4OOQ - chains B and C of the 3 polymer chains in the assembly; structure by X-ray diffraction, 2.00 A resolution.

Chain B (and C):
Molecule: Deoxyuridine 5'-triphosphate nucleotidohydrolase
From: Arabidopsis thaliana
Notes: EC 3.6.1.23; chain C of this document is another copy of the same molecule, construct and numbering; everything in this record applies to it too
UniProt: Q9STG6 (DUT_ARATH); residues 1-166 here = UniProt positions 1-166
Chain sequence (166 residues; each row starts with the number of its first residue):
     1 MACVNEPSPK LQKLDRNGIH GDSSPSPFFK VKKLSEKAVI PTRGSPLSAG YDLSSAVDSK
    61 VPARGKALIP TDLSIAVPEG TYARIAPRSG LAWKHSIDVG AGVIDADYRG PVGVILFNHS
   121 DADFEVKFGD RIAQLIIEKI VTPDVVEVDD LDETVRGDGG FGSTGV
Disordered / not traced: 1-24, 155-166 (chain C: 1-25, 153-166)
Ion coordination: Mg2+: Glu-138 (shared with 1 residue of chain A; Glu-138(C) of chain C)
Curated features (UniProtKB/Swiss-Prot):
  - binding site (Mg(2+)): Glu-138

How chain B and chain C interact:
Pairs across the interface (74; chain B residue first):
  Arg-64(B) with Arg-64(C), hydrogen bond (backbone-side chain); His-119(C), hydrogen bond (backbone-side chain)
  Gly-65(B) with His-119(C), hydrogen bond (backbone-side chain)
  Lys-66(B) with Ala-92(C); Trp-93(C), hydrogen bond (side chain-backbone); Ser-96(C)
  Ala-67(B) with Trp-93(C)
  Leu-68(B) with Trp-93(C)
  Tyr-82(B) with Ala-49(C), hydrophobic; Arg-84(C), hydrogen bond; Ile-136(C), hydrophobic; Glu-138(C), hydrogen bond
  Arg-84(B) with Arg-84(C)
  Gly-100(B) with Pro-87(C); Asp-98(C)
  Ala-101(B) with Pro-87(C), hydrophobic; Ser-89(C); Ala-92(C), hydrophobic
  Val-103(B) with Arg-84(C); Ala-86(C), hydrophobic; Gln-134(C); Ile-136(C), hydrophobic
  Asp-105(B) with Ser-45(C); Ser-48(C); Ala-49(C), hydrogen bond (side chain-backbone)
  Ala-106(B) with Leu-47(C)
  Asp-107(B) with Ser-45(C), hydrogen bond; Pro-46(C); Leu-47(C), hydrogen bond (side chain-backbone)
  Phe-117(B) with Ala-92(C); Ser-96(C); Asp-98(C); His-119(C)
  Asn-118(B) with His-119(C), hydrogen bond (backbone-side chain)
  His-119(B) with His-119(C), hydrogen bond
  Glu-138(B) with Glu-138(C)
  Lys-139(B) with Glu-138(C); Lys-139(C), hydrogen bond (backbone-backbone)
  Ile-140(B) with Ala-49(C), hydrophobic; Ile-136(C), hydrophobic; Ile-137(C); Lys-139(C)
  Val-141(B) with Pro-27(C), hydrophobic; Ile-137(C), hydrogen bond (backbone-backbone); Lys-139(C)
  Thr-142(B) with Arg-43(C); Ser-48(C); Tyr-51(C)
  Pro-143(B) with Pro-27(C); Phe-28(C); Phe-29(C); Tyr-51(C), hydrogen bond (backbone-side chain)
  Asp-144(B) with Phe-29(C)
  Val-145(B) with Phe-29(C); Val-31(C), hydrophobic; Ile-40(C), hydrophobic; Pro-41(C); Tyr-51(C), hydrophobic
  Val-146(B) with Phe-29(C), hydrogen bond (backbone-backbone); Lys-30(C); Val-31(C), hydrogen bond (backbone-backbone)
  Glu-147(B) with Val-31(C); Lys-33(C); Ile-40(C)
  Val-148(B) with Val-31(C), hydrogen bond (backbone-backbone); Lys-32(C)
  Asp-149(B) with Lys-32(C)
  Leu-151(B) with Lys-30(C); Ser-74(C); Ile-75(C); Ala-76(C), hydrophobic; Arg-109(C)
  Asp-152(B) with Arg-109(C), salt bridge
  Thr-154(B) with Asp-107(C), hydrogen bond (side chain-backbone)
Interface residues without a listed pair, chain B (35 interface residues in all): Glu-79, Asp-98, Ile-115, Asp-150
Interface residues without a listed pair, chain C (39 interface residues in all): Thr-81, Arg-88, Ile-97

In short:
35 residues of chain B face 39 of chain C across their interface, with 18 hydrogen bonds and 1 salt bridge.
Polar pairs include Asp-152(B)/Arg-109(C), Arg-64(B)/Arg-64(C) and Arg-64(B)/His-119(C). UniProt lists
Mg2+-binding residue Glu-138(B) on chain B.
Chain B and chain C are both Deoxyuridine 5'-triphosphate nucleotidohydrolase (Arabidopsis thaliana); the
structure, apo-dUTPase from Arabidopsis thaliana, was determined by X-ray diffraction, deposited together with
4OOP.
